7RB5 - chain A; structure by X-ray diffraction, 2.80 A resolution.

# Chain A
Name: Acetylcholinesterase
Source organism: Homo sapiens
Notes: EC 3.1.1.7
Reference sequence: P22303 (ACES_HUMAN); residues 1-547 here correspond to UniProt positions 32-578 (UniProt number = residue number + 31)
Sequence (550 residues; each row starts with the number of its first residue; numbers below 1 keep their minus sign (Gly-2 is residue -2)):
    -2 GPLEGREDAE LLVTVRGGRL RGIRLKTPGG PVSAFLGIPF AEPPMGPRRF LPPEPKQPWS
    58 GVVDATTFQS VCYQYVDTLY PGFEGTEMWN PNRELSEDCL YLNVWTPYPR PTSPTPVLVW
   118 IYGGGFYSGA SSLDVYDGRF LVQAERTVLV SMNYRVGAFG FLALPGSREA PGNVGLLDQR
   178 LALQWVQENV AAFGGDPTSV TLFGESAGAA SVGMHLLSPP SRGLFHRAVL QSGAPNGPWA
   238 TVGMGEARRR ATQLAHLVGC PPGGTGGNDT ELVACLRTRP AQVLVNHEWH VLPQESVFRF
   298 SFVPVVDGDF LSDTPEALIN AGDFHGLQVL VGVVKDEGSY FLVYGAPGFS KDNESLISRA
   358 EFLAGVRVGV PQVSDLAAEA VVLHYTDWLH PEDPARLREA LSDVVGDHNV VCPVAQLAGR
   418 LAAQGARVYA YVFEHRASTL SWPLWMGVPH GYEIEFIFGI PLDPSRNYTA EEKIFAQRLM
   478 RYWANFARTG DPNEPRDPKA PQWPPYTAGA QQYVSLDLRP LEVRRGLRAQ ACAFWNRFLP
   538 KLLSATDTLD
Unresolved in the structure: -2 to 3, 544-547
Construct notes: expression tag (-2 to 0)
Cystine bridges: Cys69-Cys96, Cys257-Cys272, Cys409-Cys529
Glycans and other covalent adducts: 4,4-dihydroxy-N,N,N-trimethylpentan-1-aminium (NWA) linked to Ser203
Small-molecule neighbours: NWA (4,4-dihydroxy-N,N,N-trimethylpentan-1-aminium): Trp86, Gly120, Gly121, Gly122, Glu202, Ala204, Trp236, Phe295, Phe297, Tyr337, Phe338, His447, Gly448
UniProt features mapped onto this chain:
  - active site: Ser203 (Acyl-ester intermediate), Glu334 (Charge relay system), His447 (Charge relay system)
  - binding site (galanthamine): Trp86, Glu202, Ser203, Tyr337
  - binding site (huperzine A): Trp86, Tyr133, Tyr337
  - binding site (huprine W): Gly122, Ser203, Trp439, His447
  - glycosylation (N-linked (GlcNAc...) asparagine): Asn265, Asn350, Asn464
Reported in the primary citation:
  - catalytic residues: Gly121, Gly122, Ser203, Ala204, His447
  - binding site for NWA: Trp86, Gly121, Gly122, Ser203, Ala204, Phe295, Phe297
  - contacts within the chain: Asp74-Tyr341 (hydrogen bond), Ser203-His447 (hydrogen bond)
  - post-translational modification sites: Asn265, Asn464
  - conformationally variable residues (loop rearrangement, side-chain flip): Asp74, Thr75 to Gly79, Trp86, Trp236, Trp286, Tyr337, Tyr341, His447

# Overview
Covalently linked compound NWA: at Ser203. From UniProt: 3 active-site residues, 4 galanthamine-binding
residues, 3 huperzine A-binding residues and 4 huprine W-binding residues. The paper reports catalytic
residues Gly121, Gly122 and Ser203 among others; a binding site for NWA at Trp86, Gly121 and Gly122 among
others.
Chain A is Acetylcholinesterase (Homo sapiens); the structure, Room temperature structure of hAChE in complex
with substrate analog 4K-TMA, was determined by X-ray diffraction, deposited together with 7RB6 and 7RB7.
